PDB entry 6AHR | electron microscopy, 3.92 A resolution | chains A and C of the 12 polymer chains in the assembly

# Chain A
Molecule: H1 RNA
Source organism: Homo sapiens
Sequence (341 nucleotides; each row starts with the number of its first residue):
     1 AUAGGGCGGAGGGAAGCUCAUCAGUGGGGCCACGAGCUGAGUGCGUCCUG
    51 UCACUCCACUCCCAUGUCCCUUGGGAAGGUCUGAGACUAGGGCCAGAGGC
   101 GGCCCUAACAGGGCUCUCCCUGAGCUUCGGGGAGGUGAGUUCCCAGAGAA
   151 CGGGGCUCCGCGCGAGGUCAGACUGGGCAGGAGAUGCCGUGGACCCCGCC
   201 CUUCGGGGAGGGGCCCGGCGGAUGCCUCCUUUGCCGGAGCUUGGAACAGA
   251 CUCACGGCCAGCGAAGUGAGUUCAAUGGCUGAGGUGAGGUACCCCGCAGG
   301 GGACCUCAUAACCCAAUUCAGACUACUCUCCUCCGCCCAUU

# Chain C
Protein: Ribonuclease P protein subunit p38
Source organism: Homo sapiens
Notes: EC 3.1.26.5
UniProt: P78345 (RPP38_HUMAN); residue numbers follow UniProt; this construct covers 1-283
Amino-acid sequence (283 residues; numbered 1 to 283; the number before each row is that of its first residue):
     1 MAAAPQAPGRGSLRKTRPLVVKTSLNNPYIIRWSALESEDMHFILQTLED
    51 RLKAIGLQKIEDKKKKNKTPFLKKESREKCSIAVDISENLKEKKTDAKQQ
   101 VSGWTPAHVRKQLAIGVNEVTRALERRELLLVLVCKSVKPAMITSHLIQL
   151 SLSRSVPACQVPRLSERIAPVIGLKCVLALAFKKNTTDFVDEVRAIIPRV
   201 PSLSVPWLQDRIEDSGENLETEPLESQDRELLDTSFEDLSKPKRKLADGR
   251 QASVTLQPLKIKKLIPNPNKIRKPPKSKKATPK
Unresolved in the structure: 1-18, 68-105, 239-283
Curated features (UniProtKB/Swiss-Prot):
  - modified residue: Ala2 (N-acetylalanine), Ser12 (Phosphoserine), Ser226 (Phosphoserine), Ser235 (Phosphoserine)

# Chain A / chain C interface
Pairs across the interface - 32 pairs, chain A then chain C:
  C142(A) with Lys22(C), base contact
  C143(A) with Val20(C), sugar contact; Lys22(C), hydrogen bond to the base
  C144(A) with Ser226(C), sugar contact; Arg229(C), hydrogen bond to the sugar
  A145(A) with Arg229(C), phosphate contact; Asp233(C), phosphate contact
  G146(A) with Asp233(C), phosphate contact
  G180(A) with Lys175(C), salt bridge to the phosphate
  G181(A) with Lys63(C), base contact; Ile115(C), sugar contact; Leu174(C), base contact; Lys175(C), sugar contact; Val177(C), sugar contact
  A182(A) with Ser137(C), hydrogen bond to the base; Lys175(C), phosphate contact; Cys176(C), phosphate contact; Val177(C), phosphate contact; Leu178(C), hydrogen bond to the phosphate; Ala179(C), phosphate contact
  G183(A) with Ile115(C), base contact; Asn118(C), hydrogen bond to the base; Glu119(C), base contact
  G220(A) with Arg122(C), salt bridge to the phosphate; Arg126(C), salt bridge to the phosphate
  G221(A) with Gln112(C), hydrogen bond to the phosphate; Asn118(C), hydrogen bond to the base; Glu119(C), base contact; Arg122(C), salt bridge to the phosphate
  A222(A) with Lys63(C), salt bridge to the phosphate
  U223(A) with Lys63(C), phosphate contact; Lys64(C), base contact
Other interface residues (no listed pair), chain A (14 interface residues in all): G148
Other interface residues (no listed pair), chain C (23 interface residues in all): Gly116, Glu230, Glu237

# Overview
Chain A and chain C form an interface of 14 and 23 residues respectively; the contacts include 7 hydrogen
bonds and 5 salt bridges. Polar pairs include C143(A)-Lys22(C), A182(A)-Ser137(C) and G183(A)-Asn118(C).
Here chain A is H1 RNA and chain C is Ribonuclease P protein subunit p38, both from Homo sapiens. Entry 6AHR
(Cryo-EM structure of human Ribonuclease P) was determined by electron microscopy (same publication as 6AHU
and 6AHV).
